PDB entry 6KO6 | X-ray diffraction, 2.40 A resolution | chain B

Chain B:
Name: CMGC/CK2 protein kinase
Source organism: Cryptococcus neoformans var. grubii serotype A (strain H99 / ATCC 208821 / CBS 10515 / FGSC 9487)
UniProt: J9VNH4 (J9VNH4_CRYNH); numbering as in UniProt (aligned over 1-338)
Chain sequence (338 residues; row label = number of the first residue in the row):
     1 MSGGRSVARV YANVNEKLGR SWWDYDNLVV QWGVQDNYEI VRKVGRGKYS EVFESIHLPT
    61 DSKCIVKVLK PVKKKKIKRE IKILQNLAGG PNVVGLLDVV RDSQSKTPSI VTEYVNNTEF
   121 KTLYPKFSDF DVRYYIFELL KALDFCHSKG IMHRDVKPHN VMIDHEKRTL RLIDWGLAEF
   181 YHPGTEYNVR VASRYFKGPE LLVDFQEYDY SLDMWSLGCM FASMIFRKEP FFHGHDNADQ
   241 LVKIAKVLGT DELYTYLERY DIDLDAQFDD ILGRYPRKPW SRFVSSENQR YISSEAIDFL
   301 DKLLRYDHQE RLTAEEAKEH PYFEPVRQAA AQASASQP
Unresolved in the structure: 1-4, 335-338
Ion coordination: Mg2+: Asp174 (together with AMP-PNP)
Residues lining bound ligands: AMP-PNP (ANP; phosphoaminophosphonic acid-adenylate ester): Gly45, Arg46, Gly47, Lys48, Tyr49, Ser50, Val52, Ile65, Lys67, Val94, Thr112, Glu113, Tyr114, Val115, Asn117, Asp155, Lys157, His159, Asn160, Met162, Ile173, Asp174
Reported in the primary citation:
  - binding site for AMP-PNP: Lys67, Glu113, Val115, Lys157, His159, Asp174
  - Mg2+ coordination: Asp174
  - specificity-determining residues: Thr112 (proposed by the authors, not directly observed)

In short:
Bound to chain B: AMP-PNP. From the paper: a binding site for AMP-PNP at Lys67, Glu113 and Val115 among
others; Mg2+ coordination by Asp174.
Chain B is CMGC/CK2 protein kinase (Cryptococcus neoformans var. grubii serotype A (strain H99 / ATCC 208821 /
CBS 10515 / FGSC 9487)); the structure, Crystal structure of AMPPNP bound Cka1 from C. neoformans, was
determined by X-ray diffraction (same publication as 6K3L).
